7RLZ - chains P and A of the 3 polymer chains in the assembly; structure by X-ray diffraction, 2.27 A resolution.

Chain P:
Molecule: peptide from Circumsporozoite protein variant VK210
Reference sequence: P08677 (CSP_PLAVB); residues 1-18 here correspond to UniProt positions 258-275 (UniProt number = residue number + 257)
Amino-acid sequence (18 residues; each row starts with the number of its first residue):
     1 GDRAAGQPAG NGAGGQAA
Unresolved in the structure: 1, 12-18

Chain A:
Molecule: 2F2 Fab heavy chain
Source organism: Mus musculus
Notes: antibody fragment or engineered binder
Amino-acid sequence (224 residues; each row starts with the number of its first residue; a row labelled like 82A-82C holds insertion residues (82A, then the next letters in order)):
     1 NSQLQQSGPE LVKPGASVKI SCKASGYSFT GYYMHWVKQS HVKSLEWIGR ID
   52A P
    53 YDGATSYNQN FKDKASLTVD KSSTTGFMEL
82A-82C HSL
    83 TSEDSAVYYC AREGHWDG
100A-100D DWYF
   101 DVWGAGTTVT VSSASTKGPS VFPLAPSSKS TSGGTAALGC LVKDYFPEPV TVSWNSGALT
   161 SGVHTFPAVL QSSGLYSLSS VVTVPSSSLG TQTYICNVNH KPSNTKVDKK VEPKSC
Unresolved in the structure: 1-2, 216
Cystine bridges: Cys-22/Cys-92, Cys-140/Cys-196

Chain P / chain A interface:
Pairs across the interface (21; chain P residue first):
  Asp-2(P) / Gly-31(A)
  Arg-3(P) / Gly-31(A)
  Arg-3(P) / Asp-52(A)  salt bridge
  Arg-3(P) / Tyr-53(A)
  Arg-3(P) / Asp-54(A)  salt bridge
  Ala-4(P) / Gly-31(A)
  Ala-4(P) / Tyr-32(A)  hydrophobic
  Ala-4(P) / Tyr-33(A)  hydrogen bond (backbone-side chain)
  Ala-5(P) / Tyr-33(A)
  Ala-5(P) / Trp-100B(A)
  Gly-6(P) / Tyr-33(A)
  Gly-6(P) / Glu-95(A)
  Gly-6(P) / Trp-100B(A)
  Gln-7(P) / Glu-95(A)  hydrogen bond (backbone-side chain)
  Gln-7(P) / Trp-100B(A)  hydrogen bond (side chain-backbone)
  Gln-7(P) / Tyr-100C(A)
  Gly-10(P) / Trp-47(A)
  Gly-10(P) / Arg-50(A)
  Gly-10(P) / Ser-58(A)  hydrogen bond (backbone-side chain)
  Asn-11(P) / Arg-50(A)
  Asn-11(P) / Ser-58(A)
Also at the interface, not in a pair above, chain P (9 interface residues in all): Ala-9
Also at the interface, not in a pair above, chain A (13 interface residues in all): Thr-30

Summary:
9 residues of chain P face 13 of chain A across their interface, with 4 hydrogen bonds and 2 salt bridges.
Polar pairs include Arg-3(P)/Asp-52(A), Arg-3(P)/Asp-54(A) and Ala-4(P)/Tyr-33(A).
Chain P is peptide from Circumsporozoite protein variant VK210 and chain A is 2F2 Fab heavy chain (Mus
musculus); the structure, Antibody 2F2 in complex with P. vivax CSP peptide GDRAAGQPAGNGAGGQAA, was determined
by X-ray diffraction (same publication as 7RLV, 7RLW, 7RLX and 7RLY).
